7VAN - chains B and H of the 12 polymer chains in the assembly; structure by electron microscopy, 3.00 A resolution.

Chain B:
Name: V-type ATP synthase alpha chain
Organism: Thermus thermophilus HB8
Notes: EC 7.1.2.2
UniProtKB: Q56403 (VATA_THET8); residues 1-578 here = UniProt positions 1-578
Amino-acid sequence (578 residues; numbered 1 to 578; the number before each row is that of its first residue):
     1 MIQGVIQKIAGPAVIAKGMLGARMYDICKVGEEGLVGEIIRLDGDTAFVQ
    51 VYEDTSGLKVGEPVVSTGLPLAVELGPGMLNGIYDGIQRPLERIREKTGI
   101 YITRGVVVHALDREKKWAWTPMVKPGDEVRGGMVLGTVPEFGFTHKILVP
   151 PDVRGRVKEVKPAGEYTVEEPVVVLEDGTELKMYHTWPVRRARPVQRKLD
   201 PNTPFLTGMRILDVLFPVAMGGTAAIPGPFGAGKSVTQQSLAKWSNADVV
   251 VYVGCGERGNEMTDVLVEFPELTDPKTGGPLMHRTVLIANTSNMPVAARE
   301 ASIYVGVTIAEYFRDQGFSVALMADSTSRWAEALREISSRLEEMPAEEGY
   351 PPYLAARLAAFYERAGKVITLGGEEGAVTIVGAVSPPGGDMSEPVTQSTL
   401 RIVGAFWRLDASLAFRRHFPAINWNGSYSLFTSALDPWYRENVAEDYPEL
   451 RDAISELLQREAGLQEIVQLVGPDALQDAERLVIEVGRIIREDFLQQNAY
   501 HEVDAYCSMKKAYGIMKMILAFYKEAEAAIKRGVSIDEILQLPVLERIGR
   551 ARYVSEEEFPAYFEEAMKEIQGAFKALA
Construct notes: conflict Ala232 (Ser in Q56403), Ser235 (Thr in Q56403)
Ligand contacts: ATP (adenosine-5'-triphosphate): Pro229, Phe230, Gly231, Ala232, Gly233, Lys234, Ser235, Val236, Phe419, Gln497, Asn498, Ala499, Tyr500

Chain H:
Name: V-type ATP synthase subunit F
Organism: Thermus thermophilus HB8
UniProtKB: P74903 (VATF_THET8); residues 1-104 here = UniProt positions 1-104
Amino-acid sequence (104 residues; numbered 1 to 104; the number before each row is that of its first residue):
     1 MAVIADPETAQGFRLAGLEGYGASSAEEAQSLLETLVERGGYALVAVDEA
    51 LLPDPERAVERLMRGRDLPVLLPIAGLKEAFQGHDVEGYMRELVRKTIGF
   101 DIKL

How chain B and chain H interact:
Contacting residue pairs (10; chain B residue first):
  Glu466(B) with Phe100(H)
  Ile467(B) with Phe100(H), hydrophobic; Ile102(H), hydrophobic
  Leu470(B) with Phe100(H), hydrophobic
  Asp474(B) with Leu104(H)
  Ala475(B) with Ile102(H); Lys103(H); Leu104(H)
  Leu476(B) with Ile102(H), hydrophobic; Leu104(H)
Other interface residues (no listed pair), chain B (8 interface residues in all): Glu480, Arg481

Summary:
Chain B and chain H form an interface of 8 and 4 residues respectively. Bound to chain B: ATP.
Here chain B is V-type ATP synthase alpha chain and chain H is V-type ATP synthase subunit F, both from
Thermus thermophilus HB8. Entry 7VAN (V1EG of V/A-ATPase from Thermus thermophilus, high ATP, state2-1) was
determined by electron microscopy together with 7VAI, 7VAJ, 7VAK, 7VAL, 7VAM, 7VAO and 11 further entries from
the same study.
